PDB entry 5XF4 | X-ray diffraction, 2.87 A resolution | chains C and I of the 10 polymer chains in the assembly

== Chain C ==
Name: Histone H2A type 1-B/E
From: Homo sapiens
UniProtKB: P04908 (H2A1B_HUMAN); residues 0-129 here correspond to UniProt positions 1-130 (UniProt number = residue number + 1)
Chain sequence (130 residues; each row starts with the number of its first residue; numbering starts at 0):
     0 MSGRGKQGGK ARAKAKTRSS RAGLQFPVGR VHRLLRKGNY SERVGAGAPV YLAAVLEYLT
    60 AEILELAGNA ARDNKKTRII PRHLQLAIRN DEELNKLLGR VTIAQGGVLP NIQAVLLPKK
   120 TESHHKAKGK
Disordered / not traced: 0-13, 120-129
UniProt features mapped onto this chain:
  - modified residue: Ser1 (N-acetylserine), Arg3 (Citrulline), Lys5 (N6-(2-hydroxyisobutyryl)lysine), Lys9 (N6-(2-hydroxyisobutyryl)lysine), Lys13 (N6-(beta-hydroxybutyryl)lysine), Lys36 (N6-(2-hydroxyisobutyryl)lysine), Lys74 (N6-(2-hydroxyisobutyryl)lysine), Lys75 (N6-(2-hydroxyisobutyryl)lysine), Lys95 (N6-(2-hydroxyisobutyryl)lysine), Gln104 (N5-methylglutamine), Lys118 (N6-(2-hydroxyisobutyryl)lysine), Lys119 (N6-crotonyllysine), Thr120 (Phosphothreonine), Lys125 (N6-crotonyllysine)
  - cross-link (Glycyl lysine isopeptide (Lys-Gly)): Lys13 (interchain with G-Cter in ubiquitin), Lys15 (interchain with G-Cter in ubiquitin), Lys119 (interchain with G-Cter in ubiquitin)

== Chain I ==
Molecule: 145-nt DNA strand
Sequence (145 nucleotides; numbered -72 to 72; the number before each row is that of its first residue; numbers below 1 keep their minus sign (DA-72 is residue -72)):
   -72 ATCAATATCC ACCTGCAGAT ACTACCAAAA GTGTATTTGG AAACTGCTCC ATCAAAAGGC
   -12 ATGTTCAGCT GAATCAGCTG AACATGCCTT TTGATGGAGC AGTTTCCAAA TACACTTTTG
    48 GTAGTATCTG CAGGTGGATA TTGAT

== Chain C / chain I interface ==
Pairs across the interface - 13 pairs, chain C then chain I:
  Ala14(C) - DG-42(I)  phosphate contact
  Ala14(C) - DT-41(I)  phosphate contact
  Lys15(C) - DG-42(I)  phosphate contact
  Lys15(C) - DT-41(I)  hydrogen bond to the phosphate
  Thr16(C) - DG-42(I)  phosphate contact
  Arg17(C) - DG-42(I)  salt bridge to the phosphate
  Arg20(C) - DT-41(I)  salt bridge to the phosphate
  Arg29(C) - DA-43(I)  hydrogen bond to the phosphate
  Arg32(C) - DA-44(I)  hydrogen bond to the phosphate
  Arg32(C) - DA-43(I)  salt bridge to the phosphate
  Arg42(C) - DT-35(I)  sugar contact
  Arg42(C) - DG-34(I)  sugar contact
  Arg77(C) - DA-54(I)  sugar contact
Interface residues without a listed pair, chain C (10 interface residues in all): Gly28

== In short ==
10 residues of chain C face 7 of chain I across their interface, with 3 hydrogen bonds and 3 salt bridges.
Polar contacts include Lys15(C)-DT-41(I), Arg29(C)-DA-43(I) and Arg32(C)-DA-44(I).
Here chain C is Histone H2A type 1-B/E (Homo sapiens) and chain I is a 145-nt DNA strand. Entry 5XF4
(Nucleosome core particle with an adduct of a binuclear RAPTA (Ru-arene-phosphaadamantane) compound having a
1,2-diphenylethylenediamine linker ...) was determined by X-ray diffraction together with 5XF3, 5XF5 and 5XF6
from the same study.
